8V5I - chains A and B; structure by X-ray diffraction, 2.18 A resolution.

== Chain A (and B) ==
Name: Mitogen-activated protein kinase kinase kinase kinase 4
Organism: Homo sapiens
Notes: EC 2.7.11.1; chain B of this document is another copy of the same molecule, construct and numbering; everything in this record applies to it too
UniProt: O95819 (M4K4_HUMAN); residue numbers follow UniProt; this construct covers 1-313
Sequence (320 residues; numbered 1 to 320; the number before each row is that of its first residue):
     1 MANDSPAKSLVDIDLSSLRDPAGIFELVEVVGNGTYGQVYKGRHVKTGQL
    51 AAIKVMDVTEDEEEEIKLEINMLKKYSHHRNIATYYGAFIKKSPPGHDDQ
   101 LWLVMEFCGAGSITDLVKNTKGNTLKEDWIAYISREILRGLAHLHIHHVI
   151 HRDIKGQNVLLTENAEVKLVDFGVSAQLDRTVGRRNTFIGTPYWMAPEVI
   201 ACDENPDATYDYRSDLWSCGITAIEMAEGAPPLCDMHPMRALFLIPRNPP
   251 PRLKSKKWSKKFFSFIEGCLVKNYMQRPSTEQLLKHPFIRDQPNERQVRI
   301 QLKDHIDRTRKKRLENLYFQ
Disordered / not traced: 1-13, 34-36, 95-97, 176-185, 310-320 (chain B: 1-15, 30-37, 312-320)
Construct notes: expression tag (314-320)
Residues lining bound ligands: A1AAA ((3M)-N~6~-(1,4-dimethyl-1H-pyrazol-3-yl)-3-(1-methyl-1H-imidazol-5-yl)-2,7-naphthyridine-1,6-diamine): Val31, Asn33, Val39, Ala52, Lys54, Ala83, Met105, Glu106, Phe107, Cys108, Gly109, Gly111, Asp115, Asn158, Leu160, Val170, Asp171

== How chain A and chain B interact ==
Contacting residue pairs (43; chain A residue first):
  Glu29(A) with His97(B), salt bridge
  Thr114(A) with Arg184(B)
  Gln157(A) with Arg184(B)
  Asn186(A) with His237(B); Pro238(B)
  Thr187(A) with Thr191(B), hydrogen bond (backbone-side chain); Pro192(B); Tyr193(B); Pro238(B)
  Phe188(A) with Gly190(B); Thr191(B)
  Ile189(A) with Phe188(B); Ile189(B), hydrogen bond (backbone-backbone); Gly190(B), hydrogen bond (backbone-backbone); Pro238(B), hydrophobic; Met239(B), hydrophobic; Leu242(B), hydrophobic
  Gly190(A) with Phe188(B); Ile189(B), hydrogen bond (backbone-backbone)
  Thr191(A) with Thr187(B)
  Pro192(A) with Thr187(B)
  Val199(A) with Met239(B)
  Ile200(A) with Met239(B), hydrophobic
  Ala201(A) with Phe243(B), hydrophobic
  Cys202(A) with Asp203(B); Phe243(B)
  Asp203(A) with Asp203(B); Arg247(B), salt bridge
  Glu204(A) with Asp203(B)
  Pro206(A) with Arg240(B), hydrogen bond (backbone-side chain); Phe243(B)
  Pro238(A) with Thr187(B); Ile189(B)
  Met239(A) with Met195(B), hydrophobic; Val199(B); Ala201(B)
  Arg240(A) with Pro206(B), hydrogen bond (side chain-backbone)
  Leu242(A) with Ile189(B), hydrophobic; Leu242(B), hydrophobic
  Phe243(A) with Ala201(B), hydrophobic; Cys202(B); Pro206(B), hydrophobic
  Arg247(A) with Asp203(B), salt bridge
Interface residues without a listed pair, chain A (28 interface residues in all): Asp115, Lys118, Tyr193, Met195, Asp207
Interface residues without a listed pair, chain B (27 interface residues in all): Lys155, Ile200, Asn205, Asp207, Ala208

== In short ==
28 residues of chain A face 27 of chain B across their interface; the contacts include 6 hydrogen bonds and 3
salt bridges. Polar contacts include Glu29(A)-His97(B), Asp203(A)-Arg247(B) and Thr187(A)-Thr191(B). Chain A
binds compound A1AAA.
Both chains are Mitogen-activated protein kinase kinase kinase kinase 4 (Homo sapiens). Entry 8V5I (Crystal
structure of MAP4K4 in complex with an inhibitor) was determined by X-ray diffraction, deposited together with
8V5H.
